3JCP - chains K and L of the 47 polymer chains in the assembly; structure by electron microscopy, 4.60 A resolution (low resolution: residue-level contacts below are approximate; hydrogen-bond / salt-bridge calls are withheld).

Chain K:
Protein: 26S protease regulatory subunit 6B homolog
From: Saccharomyces cerevisiae S288c
Reference sequence: P33298 (PRS6B_YEAST); numbering as in UniProt (aligned over 1-428)
Amino-acid sequence (428 residues; each row starts with the number of its first residue):
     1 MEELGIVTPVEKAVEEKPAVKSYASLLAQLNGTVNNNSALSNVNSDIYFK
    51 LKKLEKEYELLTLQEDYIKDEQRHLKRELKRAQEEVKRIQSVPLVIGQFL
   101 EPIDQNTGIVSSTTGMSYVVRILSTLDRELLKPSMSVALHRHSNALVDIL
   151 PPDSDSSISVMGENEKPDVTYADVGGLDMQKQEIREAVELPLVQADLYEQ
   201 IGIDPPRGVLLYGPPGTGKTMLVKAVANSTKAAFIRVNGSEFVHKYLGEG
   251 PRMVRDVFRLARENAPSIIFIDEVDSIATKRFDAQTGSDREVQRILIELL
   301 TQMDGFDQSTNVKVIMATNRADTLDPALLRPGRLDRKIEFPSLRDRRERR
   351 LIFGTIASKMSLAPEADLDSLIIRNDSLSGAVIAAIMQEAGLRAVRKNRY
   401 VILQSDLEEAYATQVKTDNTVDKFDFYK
Disordered / not traced: 1-47, 195-204, 419-428
UniProt features mapped onto this chain:
  - binding site (ATP): G213 to T220
  - modified residue: M1 (N-acetylmethionine)
  - cross-link: K280 (Glycyl lysine isopeptide (Lys-Gly) (interchain with G-Cter in ubiquitin))

Chain L:
Protein: 26S protease subunit RPT4
From: Saccharomyces cerevisiae S288c
Reference sequence: P53549 (PRS10_YEAST); residue numbers follow UniProt; this construct covers 1-437
Amino-acid sequence (437 residues; numbered 1 to 437; the number before each row is that of its first residue):
     1 MSEEQDPLLAGLGETSGDNHTQQSHEQQPEQPQETEEHHEEEPSRVDPEQ
    51 EAHNKALNQFKRKLLEHRRYDDQLKQRRQNIRDLEKLYDKTENDIKALQS
   101 IGQLIGEVMKELSEEKYIVKASSGPRYIVGVRNSVDRSKLKKGVRVTLDI
   151 TTLTIMRILPRETDPLVYNMTSFEQGEITFDGIGGLTEQIRELREVIELP
   201 LKNPEIFQRVGIKPPKGVLLYGPPGTGKTLLAKAVAATIGANFIFSPASG
   251 IVDKYIGESARIIREMFAYAKEHEPCIIFMDEVDAIGGRRFSEGTSADRE
   301 IQRTLMELLTQMDGFDNLGQTKIIMATNRPDTLDPALLRPGRLDRKVEIP
   351 LPNEAGRLEIFKIHTAKVKKTGEFDFEAAVKMSDGFNGADIRNCATEAGF
   401 FAIRDDRDHINPDDLMKAVRKVAEVKKLEGTIEYQKL
Disordered / not traced: 1-62, 206-212, 428-437
UniProt features mapped onto this chain:
  - binding site (ATP): G222 to T229
  - modified residue: S2 (N-acetylserine)

Chain K / chain L interface:
Pairs across the interface (81; chain K residue first):
  V92(K) - I128(L)
  P93(K) - I128(L)
  L94(K) - I128(L)
  V95(K) - Y127(L)
  I96(K) - I118(L)
  I96(K) - R126(L)
  I96(K) - Y127(L)
  I96(K) - I128(L)
  T113(K) - P125(L)
  T113(K) - R126(L)
  T114(K) - P125(L)
  T114(K) - Y127(L)
  A138(K) - I128(L)
  P152(K) - K110(L)
  P152(K) - L112(L)
  P152(K) - I118(L)
  D153(K) - K110(L)
  D153(K) - I118(L)
  D153(K) - R126(L)
  S154(K) - R126(L)
  D155(K) - R126(L)
  D155(K) - K142(L)
  S156(K) - M109(L)
  S156(K) - R126(L)
  S157(K) - K120(L)
  P214(K) - R339(L)
  P215(K) - D313(L)
  P215(K) - R339(L)
  G216(K) - D313(L)
  T217(K) - R339(L)
  T220(K) - D313(L)
  K224(K) - F315(L)
  R236(K) - G314(L)
  R236(K) - F315(L)
  N238(K) - R264(L)
  N238(K) - T310(L)
  S240(K) - Q302(L)
  S240(K) - R303(L)
  S240(K) - M306(L)
  S240(K) - E307(L)
  E241(K) - R264(L)
  V243(K) - I256(L)
  V243(K) - G257(L)
  V243(K) - E258(L)
  V243(K) - R303(L)
  K245(K) - Y255(L)
  K245(K) - I256(L)
  R252(K) - R126(L)
  M253(K) - R126(L)
  D272(K) - M306(L)
  D272(K) - T310(L)
  E273(K) - M306(L)
  E273(K) - L309(L)
  D275(K) - R299(L)
  D275(K) - M306(L)
  S276(K) - R299(L)
  S276(K) - Q302(L)
  S276(K) - R303(L)
  S276(K) - M306(L)
  T279(K) - R299(L)
  F282(K) - T295(L)
  Q285(K) - T295(L)
  G287(K) - I256(L)
  S288(K) - I256(L)
  S288(K) - E300(L)
  D289(K) - T295(L)
  R320(K) - R289(L)
  R320(K) - E293(L)
  R320(K) - Q302(L)
  R320(K) - L305(L)
  T323(K) - R299(L)
  A381(K) - P340(L)
  A384(K) - K213(L)
  A385(K) - K213(L)
  A385(K) - P340(L)
  Q388(K) - K213(L)
  L392(K) - V196(L)
  V395(K) - N203(L)
  R396(K) - E192(L)
  T417(K) - K346(L)
  D418(K) - K346(L)
Interface residues without a listed pair, chain K (58 interface residues in all): S136, V137, L139, L150, G239, A278, K280, N319, V382
Interface residues without a listed pair, chain L (50 interface residues in all): K116, T152, E195, Y221, K254, S259, A260, R290, A297, T304, D334, A336, G341

Overview:
Chain K and chain L form an interface of 58 and 50 residues respectively. From UniProt: 8 ATP-binding residues
on chain K; 8 ATP-binding residues on chain L.
Chain K is 26S protease regulatory subunit 6B homolog and chain L is 26S protease subunit RPT4, both from
Saccharomyces cerevisiae S288c; the structure, Structure of yeast 26S proteasome in M2 state derived from
Titan dataset, was determined by electron microscopy, deposited together with 3JCO.
